Entry 8ZC2 (electron microscopy, 7.82 A resolution (low resolution: residue-level contacts below are approximate; hydrogen-bond / salt-bridge calls are withheld)); this record covers chains D and F of the 18 polymer chains in the assembly.

# Chain D (and F)
Protein: Spike glycoprotein
Source organism: Severe acute respiratory syndrome coronavirus 2
Notes: chain F of this document is another copy of the same molecule, construct and numbering; everything in this record applies to it too
Reference sequence: P0DTC2 (SPIKE_SARS2); aligned to UniProt positions 14-1204 over residues 17-1211 (the alignment contains insertions or deletions, so no single offset holds)
Chain sequence (1240 residues; numbered 17 to 1260; 4 numbers in that range are skipped by the numbering (no residue carries them; nothing is unmodelled there); the number before each row is that of its first residue):
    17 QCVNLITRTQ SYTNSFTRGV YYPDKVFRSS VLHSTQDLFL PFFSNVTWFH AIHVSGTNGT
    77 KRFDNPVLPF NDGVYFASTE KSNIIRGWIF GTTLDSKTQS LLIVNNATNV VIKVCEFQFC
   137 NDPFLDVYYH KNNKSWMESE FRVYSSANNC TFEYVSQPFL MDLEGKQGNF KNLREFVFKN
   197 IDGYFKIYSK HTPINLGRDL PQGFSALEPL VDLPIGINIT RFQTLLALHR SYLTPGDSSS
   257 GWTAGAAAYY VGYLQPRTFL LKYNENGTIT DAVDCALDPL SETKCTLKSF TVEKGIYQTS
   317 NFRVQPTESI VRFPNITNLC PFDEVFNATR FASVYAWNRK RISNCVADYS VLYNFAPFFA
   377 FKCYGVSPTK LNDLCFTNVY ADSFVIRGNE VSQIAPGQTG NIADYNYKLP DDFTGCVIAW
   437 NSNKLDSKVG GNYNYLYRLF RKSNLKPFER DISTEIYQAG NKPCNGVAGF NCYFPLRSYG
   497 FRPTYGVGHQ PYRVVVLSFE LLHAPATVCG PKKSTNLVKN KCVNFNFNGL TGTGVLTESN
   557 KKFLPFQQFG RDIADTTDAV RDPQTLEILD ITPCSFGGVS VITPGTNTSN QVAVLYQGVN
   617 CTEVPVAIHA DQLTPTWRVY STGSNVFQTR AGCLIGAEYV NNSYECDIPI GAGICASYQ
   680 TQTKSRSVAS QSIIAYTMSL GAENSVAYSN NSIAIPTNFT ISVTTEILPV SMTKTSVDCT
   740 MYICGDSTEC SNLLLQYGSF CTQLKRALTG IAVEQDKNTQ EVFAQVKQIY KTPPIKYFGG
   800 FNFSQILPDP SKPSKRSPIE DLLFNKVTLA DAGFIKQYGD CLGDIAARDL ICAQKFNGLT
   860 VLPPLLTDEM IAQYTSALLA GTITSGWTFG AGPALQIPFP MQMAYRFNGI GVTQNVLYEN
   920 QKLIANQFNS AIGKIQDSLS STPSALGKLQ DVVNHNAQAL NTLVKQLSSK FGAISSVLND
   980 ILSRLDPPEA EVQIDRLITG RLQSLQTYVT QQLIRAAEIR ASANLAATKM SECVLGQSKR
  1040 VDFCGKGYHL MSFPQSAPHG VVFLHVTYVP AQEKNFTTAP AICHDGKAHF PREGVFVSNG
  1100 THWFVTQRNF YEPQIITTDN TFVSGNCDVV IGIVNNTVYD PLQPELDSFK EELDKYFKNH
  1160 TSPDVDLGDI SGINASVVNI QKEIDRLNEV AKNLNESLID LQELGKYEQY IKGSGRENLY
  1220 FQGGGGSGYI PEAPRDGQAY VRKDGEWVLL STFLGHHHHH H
Unresolved in the structure: 17-26, 69-81, 97-98, 143-154, 161-167, 177-186, 211-215, 248-262, 621-640, 680-690, 828-855, 1148-1260 (chain F: 17-26, 69-81, 96-99, 143-153, 161-167, 177-186, 211-214, 246-261, 621-640, 680-690, 828-855, 1148-1260)
Cystine bridges: Cys291-Cys301, Cys336-Cys361, Cys379-Cys432, Cys391-Cys525, Cys480-Cys488, Cys538-Cys590, Cys617-Cys649, Cys662-Cys671, Cys738-Cys760, Cys743-Cys749, Cys1032-Cys1043, Cys1082-Cys1126
Sequence notes: variant Ile22 (Thr19 in P0DTC2), Ser27 (Ala in P0DTC2), Asp142 (Gly in P0DTC2), Gly213 (Val in P0DTC2), Asp339 (Gly in P0DTC2), Phe371 (Ser in P0DTC2), Pro373 (Ser in P0DTC2), Phe375 (Ser in P0DTC2), Ala376 (Thr in P0DTC2), Asn405 (Asp in P0DTC2), Ser408 (Arg in P0DTC2), Asn417 (Lys in P0DTC2), Lys440 (Asn in P0DTC2), Asn477 (Ser in P0DTC2), Lys478 (Thr in P0DTC2), Ala484 (Glu in P0DTC2), Arg493 (Gln in P0DTC2), Arg498 (Gln in P0DTC2), Tyr501 (Asn in P0DTC2), His505 (Tyr in P0DTC2), Gly614 (Asp in P0DTC2), Tyr655 (His in P0DTC2), Lys683 (Asn679 in P0DTC2), Lys764 (Asn in P0DTC2), Tyr796 (Asp in P0DTC2), His954 (Gln in P0DTC2), Lys969 (Asn in P0DTC2); engineered mutation Pro817 (Phe in P0DTC2), Pro892 (Ala in P0DTC2), Pro899 (Ala in P0DTC2), Pro942 (Ala in P0DTC2), Pro986 (Lys in P0DTC2), Pro987 (Val in P0DTC2); expression tag (1212-1260)
Curated features (UniProtKB/Swiss-Prot):
  - glycosylation (N-linked (GlcNAc...) asparagine): Asn20 (complex), Asn125 (hybrid), Asn334 (complex), Asn606 (hybrid)

# How chain D and chain F interact
Residue-residue contacts (143; chain D residue first):
  Gln52(D) with Leu754(F)
  Asn317(D) with Thr739(F); Met740(F)
  Arg319(D) with Thr739(F); Met740(F); Asp745(F)
  Gln321(D) with Asp745(F)
  Asn360(D) with Phe168(F)
  Thr547(D) with Val976(F); Asn978(F)
  Thr549(D) with Asp745(F)
  Phe559(D) with Phe43(F)
  Leu560(D) with Gly283(F)
  Phe562(D) with Tyr38(F); Lys41(F); Glu224(F); Pro225(F)
  Gln563(D) with Lys41(F); Val42(F); Phe43(F); Gly283(F)
  Gln564(D) with Lys41(F)
  Phe565(D) with Val42(F); Phe43(F)
  Gly566(D) with Phe43(F)
  Arg567(D) with Val42(F); Phe43(F); Arg44(F)
  Ile569(D) with Val47(F)
  Ala570(D) with Val963(F)
  Asp571(D) with Ser967(F)
  Phe592(D) with Asp737(F); Asn856(F); Gly857(F)
  Gln613(D) with Leu861(F)
  Arg646(D) with Pro862(F); Thr866(F)
  Pro665(D) with Leu864(F)
  Ile666(D) with Leu864(F)
  Gly667(D) with Leu864(F)
  Ala668(D) with Pro863(F); Leu864(F)
  Gly669(D) with Leu864(F)
  Leu699(D) with Ile788(F); Met869(F); Gln872(F); Tyr873(F)
  Ala701(D) with Gln787(F); Ile788(F)
  Glu702(D) with Ile788(F); Lys790(F)
  Asn703(D) with Gln787(F); Ile788(F); Tyr789(F)
  Val705(D) with Thr883(F); Gln895(F)
  Ala706(D) with Thr883(F); Gln895(F)
  Tyr707(D) with Pro792(F); Phe797(F); Thr883(F); Ile896(F); Pro897(F); Phe898(F)
  Ser708(D) with Pro897(F)
  Asn709(D) with Pro897(F)
  Ser711(D) with Gln895(F); Pro897(F)
  Ile712(D) with Gln895(F); Ile896(F)
  Ala713(D) with Leu894(F); Gln895(F)
  Pro715(D) with Leu894(F)
  Gln957(D) with Arg765(F)
  Thr961(D) with Ser758(F); Gln762(F)
  Gln965(D) with Tyr756(F); Gly757(F); Ser758(F); Phe759(F)
  Ser968(D) with Gln755(F); Tyr756(F); Gly757(F)
  Lys969(D) with Gln755(F)
  Phe970(D) with Gln755(F); Tyr756(F); Phe759(F)
  Gly971(D) with Gln755(F)
  Asp985(D) with Thr415(F)
  Pro986(D) with Lys424(F); Asp427(F)
  Pro987(D) with Pro412(F); Gly413(F); Asp427(F)
  Glu990(D) with Asp427(F)
  Arg995(D) with Asp994(F)
  Gly999(D) with Phe759(F)
  Gln1002(D) with Phe759(F); Gln1005(F)
  Ser1003(D) with Phe759(F)
  Thr1006(D) with Gln1005(F)
  Thr1009(D) with Thr1009(F)
  Gln1010(D) with Leu1012(F)
  Glu1017(D) with Arg1019(F)
  Lys1038(D) with Lys1038(F)
  Arg1039(D) with Glu1031(F)
  Val1040(D) with Ser1030(F); Leu1034(F)
  Asp1041(D) with Gln784(F); Ser1030(F); Leu1034(F)
  Lys1045(D) with Gln784(F); Gly889(F)
  Gly1046(D) with Ala890(F)
  Tyr1047(D) with Thr887(F)
  Val1068(D) with Gly891(F)
  Pro1069(D) with Ala890(F); Pro892(F)
  Ala1070(D) with Pro892(F)
  Glu1072(D) with Pro892(F); Ala893(F); Leu894(F)
  Asn1074(D) with Gln895(F)
  Pro1079(D) with Met900(F); Tyr917(F)
  Phe1089(D) with Asn914(F); Tyr917(F)
  Pro1090(D) with Gln913(F)
  Arg1091(D) with Asp1118(F)
  Val1094(D) with Tyr904(F)
  Arg1107(D) with Tyr904(F); Asn907(F)
  Phe1121(D) with Thr912(F)
  Ser1123(D) with Asn914(F); Glu918(F); Glu1111(F)
  Gly1124(D) with Glu918(F)
  Val1128(D) with Tyr917(F); Glu918(F)
  Val1129(D) with Tyr917(F)
  Ile1130(D) with Gln920(F)
  Leu1145(D) with Glu1144(F); Leu1145(F)
Other interface residues (no listed pair), chain D (102 interface residues in all): Gln314, Phe318, Pro521, Asn540, Lys557, Lys558, Thr572, Ala647, Ile670, Cys671, Thr696, Met697, Gly700, Ser704, Ile1013, Leu1024, Phe1042, Thr1077, Leu1141
Other interface residues (no listed pair), chain F (104 interface residues in all): Asp198, Gly199, Gly232, Asn282, Thr284, Ser735, Glu773, Lys786, Ile794, Tyr796, Leu858, Thr859, Trp886, Asn960, Glu990, Val991, Gln1002, Ile1013, Asn1023, Thr1027, Arg1039, Leu1141

# Overview
Chain D and chain F form an interface of 102 and 104 residues respectively.
Chain D and chain F are both Spike glycoprotein (Severe acute respiratory syndrome coronavirus 2); the
structure, SARS-CoV-2 Omicron BA.2 spike trimer (6P) in complex with D1F6 Fab, head-to-head aggregate, was
determined by electron microscopy, deposited together with 8ZBY, 8ZBZ, 8ZC0, 8ZC1, 8ZC3, 8ZC4, 8ZC5 and 8ZC6.
